PDB entry 8V04 | X-ray diffraction, 1.58 A resolution | chains A and B

Chain A:
Molecule: Transmembrane protease serine 2 non-catalytic chain
From: Homo sapiens
UniProt: O15393 (TMPS2_HUMAN); residues 148-255 here = UniProt positions 148-255
Amino-acid sequence (110 residues; numbered 146 to 255; the number before each row is that of its first residue):
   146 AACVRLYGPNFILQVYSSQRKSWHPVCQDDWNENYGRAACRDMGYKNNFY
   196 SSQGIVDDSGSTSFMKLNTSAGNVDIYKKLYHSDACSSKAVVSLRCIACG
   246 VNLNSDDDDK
Disordered / not traced: 146, 204-205, 251-255
Sequence notes: expression tag (146-147); engineered mutation Asp-251 (Ser in O15393), Asp-252 (Arg in O15393), Asp-253 (Gln in O15393), Asp-254 (Ser in O15393), Lys-255 (Arg in O15393)
UniProt features mapped onto this chain:
  - glycosylation (N-linked (GlcNAc...) asparagine): Asn-213, Asn-249
Disulfides: Cys-172/Cys-231, Cys-185/Cys-241
Glycans and other covalent adducts: glycan linked to Asn-213

Chain B:
Molecule: Transmembrane protease serine 2
From: Homo sapiens
Notes: fragment: Peptidase S1 domain residues 256-492
UniProt: O15393 (TMPS2_HUMAN); residues 256-492 here = UniProt positions 256-492
Amino-acid sequence (249 residues; row label = number of the first residue in the row):
   256 IVGGESALPGAWPWQVSLHVQNVHVCGGSIITPEWIVTAAHCVEKPLNNP
   306 WHWTAFAGILRQSFMFYGAGYQVEKVISHPNYDSKTKNNDIALMKLQKPL
   356 TFNDLVKPVCLPNPGMMLQPEQLCWISGWGATEEKGKTSEVLNAAKVLLI
   406 ETQRCNSRYVYDNLITPAMICAGFLQGNVDSCQGDSGGPLVTSKNNIWWL
   456 IGDTSWGSGCAKAYRPGVYGNVMVFTDWIYRQMRADGEFVEHHHHHHHH
Disordered / not traced: 494-504
Sequence notes: expression tag (493-504)
UniProt features mapped onto this chain:
  - active site (Charge relay system): His-296, Asp-345, Ser-441
  - mutagenesis: Arg-316 (R316A: No effect on catalytic activity or HKU1-CoV viral entry), Lys-340 (K340D: No effect on HKU1-CoV viral entry), Thr-341 (T341A/S: No effect on catalytic activity or HKU1-CoV viral entry), Arg-409 (R409A/T: No effect on catalytic activity. Reduces HKU1-CoV viral entry), Ser-412 (S412A/N: No effect on catalytic activity. Reduces HKU1-CoV viral entry), Arg-413 (R413A/K/V: No effect on catalytic activity. Reduces HKU1-CoV viral entry), Tyr-414 (Y414A/S/L/R: No effect on catalytic activity. Almost abolishes S protein-binding and HKU1-CoV viral entry), Val-415 (V415I: No effect on HKU1-CoV viral entry), Tyr-416 (Y416A: No effect on catalytic activity. Almost abolishes HKU1-CoV viral entry), Asp-417 (D417A/N: No effect on catalytic activity. Almost abolishes HKU1-CoV viral entry), Leu-419 (L419R/A/M: No effect on catalytic activity. Abolishes HKU1-CoV viral entry), Leu-430 (L430R: No effect on catalytic activity. Abolishes HKU1-CoV viral entry), 9 further mutagenesis entries in UniProt
Disulfides: Cys-281/Cys-297, Cys-410/Cys-426, Cys-437/Cys-465
Glycans and other covalent adducts: 4-carbamimidamidobenzoic acid (GBS) linked to Ser-441
Ion coordination: Ca2+: Asn-303, Asn-304
Small-molecule neighbours: 4-carbamimidamidobenzoic acid (GBS): His-296, Tyr-416, Asp-435, Ser-436, Cys-437, Gln-438, Gly-439, Asp-440, Thr-459, Ser-460, Trp-461, Gly-462, Ser-463, Gly-464, Cys-465, Ala-466, Arg-470, Pro-471, Gly-472

Chain A / chain B interface:
Pairs across the interface - 50 pairs, chain A then chain B:
  Arg-150(A) / Pro-369(B)
  Leu-151(A) / Asn-368(B)
  Leu-151(A) / Pro-369(B)
  Tyr-152(A) / Pro-369(B)
  Tyr-152(A) / Gly-370(B)
  Gly-153(A) / Asn-368(B)  hydrogen bond (backbone-side chain)
  Gly-153(A) / Pro-369(B)  hydrogen bond (backbone-backbone)
  Gly-153(A) / Gly-370(B)
  Pro-154(A) / Gly-370(B)
  Pro-154(A) / Lys-449(B)
  Pro-154(A) / Asn-450(B)  hydrogen bond (backbone-side chain)
  Pro-154(A) / Trp-454(B)  hydrophobic
  Asn-155(A) / Asn-450(B)  hydrogen bond
  Phe-156(A) / Cys-365(B)  hydrophobic
  Phe-156(A) / Asn-368(B)
  Phe-156(A) / Ile-452(B)  hydrophobic
  Phe-156(A) / Trp-454(B)  hydrophobic
  Arg-186(A) / Arg-489(B)
  Asp-187(A) / Arg-489(B)  hydrogen bond (backbone-side chain)
  Met-188(A) / Tyr-485(B)
  Gly-189(A) / Tyr-485(B)
  Gly-189(A) / Met-488(B)
  Gly-189(A) / Arg-489(B)
  Tyr-190(A) / Leu-366(B)
  Tyr-190(A) / Tyr-485(B)  hydrophobic
  Lys-191(A) / Met-488(B)
  Lys-191(A) / Arg-489(B)
  Lys-191(A) / Asp-491(B)  hydrogen bond (side chain-backbone)
  Arg-240(A) / Cys-365(B)
  Arg-240(A) / Ile-452(B)
  Ile-242(A) / Ile-286(B)
  Ile-242(A) / Thr-287(B)
  Ala-243(A) / Pro-363(B)
  Cys-244(A) / Pro-363(B)
  Cys-244(A) / Val-364(B)
  Cys-244(A) / Cys-365(B)  disulfide
  Gly-245(A) / Pro-363(B)  hydrogen bond (backbone-backbone)
  Gly-245(A) / Cys-365(B)
  Gly-245(A) / Ile-452(B)
  Gly-245(A) / Trp-453(B)  hydrogen bond (backbone-backbone)
  Val-246(A) / Pro-268(B)
  Val-246(A) / Trp-269(B)
  Val-246(A) / Lys-362(B)
  Asn-247(A) / Gly-265(B)
  Asn-247(A) / Ala-266(B)  hydrogen bond (side chain-backbone)
  Asn-247(A) / Pro-268(B)
  Asn-247(A) / Trp-453(B)  hydrogen bond
  Leu-248(A) / Leu-263(B)  hydrophobic
  Leu-248(A) / Pro-264(B)
  Leu-248(A) / Gly-265(B)  hydrogen bond (backbone-backbone)
Other interface residues (no listed pair), chain A (23 interface residues in all): Asn-193, Ser-250
Other interface residues (no listed pair), chain B (30 interface residues in all): Trp-267, Pro-288, Glu-289, Met-371, Asn-451
Cross-chain cystine bridges: Cys-244(A)/Cys-365(B)

Overview:
23 residues of chain A face 30 of chain B across their interface; the contacts include 1 disulfide bond and 11
hydrogen bonds. Polar contacts include Gly-153(A)/Asn-368(B), Pro-154(A)/Asn-450(B) and Asn-155(A)/Asn-450(B).
Covalently linked 4-carbamimidamidobenzoic acid: at Ser-441(B).
Chain A is Transmembrane protease serine 2 non-catalytic chain and chain B is Transmembrane protease serine 2,
both from Homo sapiens; the structure, High resolution TMPRSS2 structure following acylation by nafamostat,
was determined by X-ray diffraction (same publication as 9E83 and 8V1F).
